PDB entry 8J1J | electron microscopy, 2.91 A resolution | chains A and C of the 5 polymer chains in the assembly

== Chain A ==
Name: Transposase IS605 OrfB C-terminal domain-containing protein
Organism: Sulfoacidibacillus thermotolerans
Reference sequence: A0A2U3D0N8 (A0A2U3D0N8_9BACL); residues 1-422 here = UniProt positions 1-422
Amino-acid sequence (432 residues; row label = number of the first residue in the row; numbers below 1 keep their minus sign (Met-9 is residue -9)):
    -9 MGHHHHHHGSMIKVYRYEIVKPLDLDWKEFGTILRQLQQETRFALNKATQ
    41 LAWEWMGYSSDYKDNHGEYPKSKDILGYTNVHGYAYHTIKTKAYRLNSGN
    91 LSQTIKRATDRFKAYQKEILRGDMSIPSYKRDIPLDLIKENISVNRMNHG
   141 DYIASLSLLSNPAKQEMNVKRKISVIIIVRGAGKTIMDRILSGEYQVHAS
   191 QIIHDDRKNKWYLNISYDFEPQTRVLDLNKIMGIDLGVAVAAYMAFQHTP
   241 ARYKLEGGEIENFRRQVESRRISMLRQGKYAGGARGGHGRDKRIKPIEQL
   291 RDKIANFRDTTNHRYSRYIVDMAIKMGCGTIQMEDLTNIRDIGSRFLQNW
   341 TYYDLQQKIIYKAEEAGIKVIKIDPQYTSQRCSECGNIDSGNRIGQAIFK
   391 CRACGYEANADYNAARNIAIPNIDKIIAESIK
Disordered / not traced: -9 to -2
Sequence notes: initiating methionine (-9); expression tag (-8 to 0); engineered mutation Tyr48 (Phe in A0A2U3D0N8), His188 (Ser in A0A2U3D0N8), Ala232 (Val in A0A2U3D0N8), Met316 (Glu in A0A2U3D0N8)
Bound ions: Zn2+: Cys372, Cys375, Cys391, Cys394
Curated features (UniProtKB/Swiss-Prot):
  - region: Gln212 to Lys220 (Linker), Arg371 to Asn399 (Target nucleic acid-binding (TNB)), Ala400 to Ser420 (RuvC-II)
  - active site: Asp225, Glu324, Asp401
  - binding site (Zn(2+)): Cys372, Cys375, Cys391, Cys394
From the paper describing this entry:
  - mutagenesis - F48Y/S188H/V232A/E316M, D195K, D195K/V232A, D195K/D208R/V232A: increased catalytic activity
  - self-association interface (contacts with another copy of this molecule); pairs are residue here / residue on that copy: Tyr48-Gly57 (hydrogen bond)
  - binding site for the 38-nt DNA strand: His188
  - contacts within the chain: Ile2-His188, Thr239-Met316 (hydrophobic contact), Ala241-Met316 (hydrophobic contact)
  - binding site for the 118-nt RNA strand (chain C): Trp17

== Chain C ==
Molecule: 118-nt RNA strand
Organism: Sulfoacidibacillus thermotolerans
Sequence (118 nucleotides; each row starts with the number of its first residue; numbers below 1 keep their minus sign (G-98 is residue -98)):
   -98 GGAUUCGUCGGUUCAGCGACGAUAAGCCGAGAAGUGCCAAUAAAACUGUU
   -48 AAGUGGUUUGGUAACGCUCGGUAAGGUCCGAAAGGAGAACCACUGAACGG
     2 AAAUUAGGUGCGCUUGGC
Disordered / not traced: -98 to -95, 18-19
Residues lining bound ligands: Mg2+ (MG): U-87, U-5, G-4

== Interface between chain A and chain C ==
Residue-residue contacts (110; chain A residue first):
  Ile2(A) - G0(C)  hydrogen bond to the base
  Lys3(A) - G0(C)  salt bridge to the phosphate
  Val4(A) - G0(C)  base contact
  Val4(A) - G1(C)  sugar contact
  Tyr5(A) - G-88(C)  hydrogen bond to the base
  Tyr5(A) - C-1(C)  hydrogen bond to the base
  Arg6(A) - U-87(C)  sugar contact
  Glu8(A) - G-88(C)  hydrogen bond to the sugar
  Lys11(A) - A-10(C)  salt bridge to the phosphate
  Trp17(A) - G-12(C)  stacking on the base
  Arg101(A) - A3(C)  hydrogen bond to the base
  Arg101(A) - A4(C)  sugar contact
  Asp113(A) - U6(C)  sugar contact
  Met114(A) - U5(C)  sugar contact
  Ser115(A) - U5(C)  phosphate contact
  Ser115(A) - U6(C)  hydrogen bond to the phosphate
  Ile116(A) - U5(C)  phosphate contact
  Pro117(A) - A4(C)  phosphate contact
  Pro117(A) - U5(C)  phosphate contact
  Ser118(A) - A4(C)  sugar contact
  Ser118(A) - U5(C)  hydrogen bond to the phosphate
  Tyr119(A) - A3(C)  sugar contact
  Tyr119(A) - A4(C)  phosphate contact
  Lys120(A) - A3(C)  salt bridge to the phosphate
  Lys120(A) - A4(C)  hydrogen bond to the phosphate
  Arg121(A) - G-29(C)  salt bridge to the phosphate
  Ile123(A) - A3(C)  phosphate contact
  Pro124(A) - A2(C)  sugar contact
  Pro124(A) - A3(C)  sugar contact
  Ile168(A) - G-88(C)  sugar contact
  Arg170(A) - G-88(C)  salt bridge to the phosphate
  Gly171(A) - G-88(C)  base contact
  Ala172(A) - C-1(C)  base contact
  Gln191(A) - A2(C)  hydrogen bond to the sugar
  Ile193(A) - A2(C)  sugar contact
  Arg197(A) - U-91(C)  salt bridge to the phosphate
  Arg197(A) - C-85(C)  salt bridge to the phosphate
  Lys198(A) - C-90(C)  phosphate contact
  Lys198(A) - U-87(C)  salt bridge to the phosphate
  Lys198(A) - U-86(C)  salt bridge to the phosphate
  Lys200(A) - G-89(C)  salt bridge to the phosphate
  Lys200(A) - G-88(C)  hydrogen bond to the phosphate
  Lys200(A) - U-87(C)  salt bridge to the phosphate
  Tyr202(A) - U-87(C)  sugar contact
  Asn204(A) - G1(C)  hydrogen bond to the sugar
  Phe253(A) - A-84(C)  phosphate contact
  Arg260(A) - C-93(C)  hydrogen bond to the phosphate
  Arg260(A) - G-92(C)  salt bridge to the phosphate
  Ile262(A) - U10(C)  phosphate contact
  Ile262(A) - G11(C)  sugar contact
  Ser263(A) - A-74(C)  hydrogen bond to the base
  Met264(A) - A-74(C)  base contact
  Leu265(A) - G-33(C)  base contact
  Leu265(A) - G11(C)  sugar contact
  Arg266(A) - G11(C)  salt bridge to the phosphate
  Arg266(A) - C12(C)  phosphate contact
  Gln267(A) - A-74(C)  phosphate contact
  Gln267(A) - G-73(C)  phosphate contact
  Lys269(A) - C12(C)  salt bridge to the phosphate
  Lys269(A) - G13(C)  phosphate contact
  Ala271(A) - G-73(C)  phosphate contact
  Gly272(A) - G-73(C)  hydrogen bond to the phosphate
  Gly272(A) - C-72(C)  phosphate contact
  Gly273(A) - C-72(C)  phosphate contact
  Ala274(A) - C-72(C)  hydrogen bond to the phosphate
  Ala274(A) - C-71(C)  phosphate contact
  Arg275(A) - G-73(C)  salt bridge to the phosphate
  Arg275(A) - C-72(C)  phosphate contact
  Gly276(A) - G-33(C)  phosphate contact
  Gly277(A) - C-34(C)  sugar contact
  Gly277(A) - G-33(C)  hydrogen bond to the phosphate
  Gly277(A) - C-32(C)  hydrogen bond to the base
  His278(A) - C-71(C)  base contact
  His278(A) - G-70(C)  hydrogen bond to the base
  His278(A) - G-33(C)  hydrogen bond to the phosphate
  His278(A) - C-30(C)  base contact
  His278(A) - G-29(C)  base contact
  Gly279(A) - G-33(C)  hydrogen bond to the phosphate
  Gly279(A) - U-31(C)  phosphate contact
  Arg280(A) - G-33(C)  hydrogen bond to the phosphate
  Arg280(A) - C-32(C)  salt bridge to the phosphate
  Arg280(A) - U-31(C)  salt bridge to the phosphate
  Lys282(A) - G-29(C)  base contact
  Lys282(A) - G-28(C)  hydrogen bond to the base
  Lys282(A) - U-27(C)  hydrogen bond to the base
  Arg283(A) - G-33(C)  salt bridge to the phosphate
  Ile284(A) - G-33(C)  base contact
  Lys285(A) - G-73(C)  hydrogen bond to the base
  Lys285(A) - C-72(C)  base contact
  Lys285(A) - U-27(C)  hydrogen bond to the base
  Pro286(A) - A-74(C)  sugar contact
  Gln289(A) - C-93(C)  hydrogen bond to the sugar
  Gln289(A) - A-75(C)  phosphate contact
  Gln289(A) - A-74(C)  hydrogen bond to the phosphate
  Lys293(A) - G-92(C)  salt bridge to the phosphate
  Asn296(A) - U-86(C)  hydrogen bond to the sugar
  Thr300(A) - U-86(C)  hydrogen bond to the sugar
  Thr300(A) - C-85(C)  sugar contact
  His303(A) - A-2(C)  sugar contact
  His303(A) - C-1(C)  sugar contact
  His303(A) - G0(C)  phosphate contact
  His303(A) - G1(C)  salt bridge to the phosphate
  Arg304(A) - C-85(C)  hydrogen bond to the base
  Arg304(A) - G-4(C)  base contact
  Arg304(A) - A-3(C)  hydrogen bond to the base
  Arg307(A) - A-2(C)  phosphate contact
  Arg307(A) - C-1(C)  salt bridge to the phosphate
  Tyr351(A) - G0(C)  hydrogen bond to the phosphate
  Lys352(A) - C-1(C)  salt bridge to the phosphate
  Lys352(A) - G0(C)  phosphate contact
Interface residues without a listed pair, chain A (72 interface residues in all): Val10, Asp16, Asp122, Asp195, Asn199, Asp281, Phe297, Asp299
Interface residues without a listed pair, chain C (42 interface residues in all): C-9

== In short ==
72 residues of chain A and 42 residues of chain C are in contact, with 32 hydrogen bonds, 22 salt bridges and
1 aromatic stacking contact. Polar pairs include Ile2(A)-G0(C), Tyr5(A)-G-88(C) and Tyr5(A)-C-1(C). The paper
reports a binding site for the 38-nt DNA strand at His188(A); F48Y/S188H/V232A/E316M, D195K and D195K/V232A of
chain A, among others, increase catalytic activity.
Here chain A is Transposase IS605 OrfB C-terminal domain-containing protein and chain C is a 118-nt RNA
strand, both from Sulfoacidibacillus thermotolerans. Entry 8J1J (Cryo-EM structure of the
AsCas12f-YHAM-sgRNAS3-5v7-target DNA) was determined by electron microscopy (same publication as 8J12 and
8J3R).
